PDB entry 3TYG | X-ray diffraction, 3.25 A resolution | chains L and H of the 3 polymer chains in the assembly

[Chain L]
Molecule: PGT128 light chain, Ig lambda-2 chain C regions
Source organism: Homo sapiens
Reference sequence: P0CG05 (LAC2_HUMAN); the author numbering skips numbers that UniProt does not, so the offset changes along the chain: 107-168 = UniProt 1-62; 170-200 = UniProt 63-93; 203-215 = UniProt 94-106
Amino-acid sequence (211 residues; row label = number of the first residue in the row; note: 6 numbers in that range are skipped by the numbering (no residue carries them; nothing is unmodelled there)):
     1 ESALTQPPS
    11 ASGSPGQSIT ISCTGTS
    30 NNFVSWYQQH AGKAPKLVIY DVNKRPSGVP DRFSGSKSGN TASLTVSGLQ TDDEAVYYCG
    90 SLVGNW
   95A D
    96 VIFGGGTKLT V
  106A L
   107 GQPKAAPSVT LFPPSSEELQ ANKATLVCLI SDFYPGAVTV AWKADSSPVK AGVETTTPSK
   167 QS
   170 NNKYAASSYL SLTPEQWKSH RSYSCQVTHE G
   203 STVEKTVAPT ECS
Not modelled in the structure: 212-215
Cystine bridges: Cys-23/Cys-88, Cys-134/Cys-194
Modified / non-standard residues: Glu-1 (pyroglutamic acid; PCA)
From the paper describing this entry:
  - mutagenesis - W95A: decreased binding to Envelope glycoprotein gp160
  - mutagenesis - W95A: decreased binding to gp120

[Chain H]
Molecule: PGT128 heavy chain, Ig gamma-1 chain C region
Source organism: Homo sapiens
Reference sequence: P01857 (IGHG1_HUMAN); the construct has insertions or renumbered stretches relative to UniProt, so the offset changes along the chain: 114-129 = UniProt 1-16; 132-155 = UniProt 17-40; 163-170 = UniProt 43-50; 172-181 = UniProt 51-60; 3 more segments
Amino-acid sequence (239 residues; row label = number of the first residue in the row; note: 14 numbers in that range are skipped by the numbering (no residue carries them; nothing is unmodelled there); a row labelled like 35A-35B holds insertion residues (35A, then the next letters in order)):
     1 EPQLQESGPT LVEASETLSL TCAVSGDSTA ACNSF
35A-35B WG
    36 WVRQPPGKGL EWVGSLS
52A-52F HCASYW
    53 NRGWTYHNPS LKSRLTLALD TPKNLVFLKL
82A-82C NSV
    83 TAADTATYYC ARFGGEVL
100A-100K RYTDWPKPAWV
   101 DLWGRGTLVT VSSASTKGPS VFPLAPSSK
   132 STSGGTAALG CLVKDYFPEP VTVS
   157 WN
   163 SGALTSGV
   172 HTFPAVLQSS
   183 GLYSLSSVVT VPSSSLGTQ
   205 TYICNVNHKP SNTKVDKR
   225 VEPKSCD
Not modelled in the structure: 132-133, 229-231
Cystine bridges: Cys-22/Cys-92, Cys-32/Cys-52B, Cys-142/Cys-208
Modified / non-standard residues: Glu-1 (pyroglutamic acid; PCA)
Swiss-Prot annotation at these positions:
  - region: Glu-226 to Asp-231 (Hinge)
From the paper describing this entry:
  - mutagenesis - C32A, H59A: decreased binding to Envelope glycoprotein gp160
  - binding site for N-acetylglucosamine: Ala-52C
  - binding site for alpha-D-mannopyranose: Thr-73, Pro-74
  - mutagenesis - C32A, H59A: decreased binding to gp120

[How chain L and chain H interact]
Pairs across the interface - 68 pairs, chain L then chain H:
  Phe-32(L) / Glu-98(H)
  Phe-32(L) / Lys-100G(H)
  Phe-32(L) / Ala-100I(H)  hydrophobic
  Phe-32(L) / Trp-100J(H)  hydrophobic
  Ser-34(L) / Ala-100I(H)
  Ser-34(L) / Trp-100J(H)
  Tyr-36(L) / Trp-100J(H)
  Tyr-36(L) / Val-100K(H)  hydrogen bond (side chain-backbone)
  Tyr-36(L) / Trp-103(H)
  Gln-38(L) / Gln-39(H)  hydrogen bond
  Gln-38(L) / Tyr-91(H)  hydrogen bond
  Lys-42(L) / Tyr-91(H)
  Ala-43(L) / Tyr-91(H)  hydrophobic
  Ala-43(L) / Gly-104(H)
  Ala-43(L) / Arg-105(H)
  Pro-44(L) / Leu-45(H)  hydrophobic
  Pro-44(L) / Tyr-91(H)
  Pro-44(L) / Trp-103(H)
  Leu-46(L) / Trp-100J(H)  hydrophobic
  Leu-46(L) / Val-100K(H)
  Tyr-49(L) / Trp-100J(H)  hydrophobic
  Asp-50(L) / Trp-100J(H)
  Tyr-87(L) / Gln-39(H)
  Tyr-87(L) / Lys-43(H)
  Tyr-87(L) / Gly-44(H)
  Tyr-87(L) / Leu-45(H)  hydrophobic
  Leu-91(L) / Lys-100G(H)
  Leu-91(L) / Pro-100H(H)
  Leu-91(L) / Ala-100I(H)  hydrophobic
  Asn-94(L) / Trp-100E(H)  hydrogen bond (backbone-side chain)
  Trp-95(L) / Tyr-58(H)
  Trp-95(L) / Trp-100E(H)
  Asp-95A(L) / Trp-47(H)
  Asp-95A(L) / His-59(H)
  Asp-95A(L) / Pro-61(H)
  Val-96(L) / Trp-47(H)  hydrophobic
  Val-96(L) / Ala-100I(H)
  Phe-98(L) / Val-37(H)  hydrophobic
  Phe-98(L) / Leu-45(H)
  Phe-98(L) / Trp-47(H)
  Phe-118(L) / Leu-124(H)  hydrophobic
  Phe-118(L) / Ala-125(H)
  Phe-118(L) / Ala-139(H)
  Phe-118(L) / Leu-140(H)  hydrophobic
  Ser-121(L) / Phe-122(H)
  Ser-121(L) / Pro-123(H)
  Glu-123(L) / Val-121(H)
  Glu-123(L) / Phe-122(H)
  Glu-123(L) / Lys-221(H)  salt bridge
  Glu-124(L) / Phe-122(H)
  Glu-124(L) / Lys-145(H)  salt bridge
  Lys-129(L) / Lys-145(H)
  Leu-135(L) / Phe-174(H)  hydrophobic
  Leu-135(L) / Ser-188(H)
  Ile-136(L) / Phe-174(H)
  Ser-137(L) / Phe-174(H)
  Glu-160(L) / Val-177(H)
  Glu-160(L) / Leu-178(H)
  Glu-160(L) / Gln-179(H)
  Glu-160(L) / Ser-180(H)  hydrogen bond
  Thr-162(L) / Val-177(H)
  Ser-165(L) / Pro-175(H)
  Gln-167(L) / His-172(H)  hydrogen bond
  Ala-174(L) / Phe-174(H)  hydrophobic
  Ala-175(L) / Phe-174(H)
  Tyr-178(L) / Val-177(H)  hydrophobic
  Tyr-178(L) / Leu-187(H)
  Tyr-178(L) / Ser-188(H)  hydrogen bond
Other interface residues (no listed pair), chain L (37 interface residues in all): Thr-116, Pro-119, Thr-131, Val-133, Ser-176
Other interface residues (no listed pair), chain H (47 interface residues in all): Glu-46, Phe-95, Pro-100F, Asp-101, Pro-126, Gly-141, Leu-143, Ala-176, Ser-186

[Summary]
The interface between chain L and chain H involves 37 residues on one side and 47 on the other; the contacts
include 7 hydrogen bonds and 2 salt bridges. Polar pairs include Glu-123(L)/Lys-221(H), Glu-124(L)/Lys-145(H)
and Tyr-36(L)/Val-100K(H). From the paper: a binding site for alpha-D-mannopyranose at Thr-73(H) and
Pro-74(H); C32A and H59A of chain H reduce binding to Envelope glycoprotein gp160.
Chain L is PGT128 light chain, Ig lambda-2 chain C regions and chain H is PGT128 heavy chain, Ig gamma-1 chain
C region, both from Homo sapiens; the structure, Crystal structure of broad and potent HIV-1 neutralizing
antibody PGT128 in complex with a glycosylated engineered ..., was determined by X-ray diffraction (same
publication as 3TV3 and 3TWC).
